Entry 4ODM (X-ray diffraction, 1.75 A resolution); this record covers chains B and G of the 3 polymer chains in the assembly.

[Chain B]
Molecule: Peptidyl-prolyl cis-trans isomerase SlyD
Source organism: Thermus thermophilus
Notes: EC 5.2.1.8
Reference sequence: Q5SLE7 (Q5SLE7_THET8); numbering as in UniProt (aligned over 1-149)
Chain sequence (153 residues; each row starts with the number of its first residue):
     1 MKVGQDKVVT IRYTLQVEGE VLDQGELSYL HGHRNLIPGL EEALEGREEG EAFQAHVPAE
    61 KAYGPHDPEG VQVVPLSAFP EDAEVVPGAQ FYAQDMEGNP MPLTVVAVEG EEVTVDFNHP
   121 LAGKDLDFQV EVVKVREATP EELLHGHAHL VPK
Unresolved in the structure: 150-153
Construct notes: expression tag (150-153)
From the paper describing this entry:
  - catalytic residues: Tyr-63, Phe-128
  - mutagenesis - D23A, I37G, Y63A, Y63F, Y92A, M96A, H119A, F128A: decreased catalytic activity
  - mutagenesis - Y63A, H119A: increased binding to affinity of the IF domain
  - mutagenesis - Y13F, N35A, A78G: unchanged catalytic activity
  - mutagenesis - Y63A: unchanged binding to FKBP domain
  - mutagenesis - Y63F (1.7-times): increased binding to FKBP domain
  - mutagenesis - Y63F: increased binding to IF domain

[Chain G]
Molecule: 30S ribosomal protein S2
Notes: fragment: S2-W23A peptide
Reference sequence: P0A7V0 (RS2_ECOLI); numbering as in UniProt (aligned over 20-34)
Chain sequence (16 residues; row label = number of the first residue in the row):
    20 TRYANPKMKP FIFGAX
Unresolved in the structure: 20-26, 33-35
Modified positions: NH2 (amino group) at position 35
Construct notes: engineered mutation Ala-23 (Trp in P0A7V0); amidation (35)
From the paper describing this entry:
  - binding site for chloride ion: Lys-28
  - mutagenesis - P25A, P25A/P29E, P25N/P29N, P29E: decreased binding to Peptidyl-prolyl cis-trans isomerase SlyD (chain B)

[Chain B / chain G interface]
Contacting residue pairs - 14 pairs, chain B then chain G:
  Tyr-13(B) / Pro-29(G)
  Asp-23(B) / Ile-31(G)
  Leu-27(B) / Pro-29(G)  hydrophobic
  Ser-28(B) / Lys-28(G)  hydrogen bond (backbone-side chain)
  Arg-34(B) / Met-27(G)
  Asn-35(B) / Met-27(G)
  Asn-35(B) / Lys-28(G)  hydrogen bond (backbone-backbone)
  Leu-36(B) / Met-27(G)
  Leu-36(B) / Lys-28(G)
  Ile-37(B) / Met-27(G)  hydrophobic
  Ile-37(B) / Lys-28(G)  hydrogen bond (backbone-backbone)
  Pro-38(B) / Met-27(G)
  Tyr-63(B) / Met-27(G)
  Tyr-63(B) / Pro-29(G)  hydrogen bond (side chain-backbone)
Other interface residues (no listed pair), chain B (18 interface residues in all): Leu-15, Tyr-29, Leu-40, Ala-62, Gln-90, His-119, Leu-121, Phe-128
Other interface residues (no listed pair), chain G (5 interface residues in all): Phe-32

[Overview]
18 residues of chain B face 5 of chain G across their interface; the contacts include 4 hydrogen bonds. Polar
contacts include Ser-28(B)/Lys-28(G), Tyr-63(B)/Pro-29(G) and Asn-35(B)/Lys-28(G). From the paper: catalytic
residues Tyr-63(B) and Phe-128(B); D23A, I37G and Y63A of chain B, among others, reduce catalytic activity; 15
substitutions were tested in all.
Chain B is Peptidyl-prolyl cis-trans isomerase SlyD (Thermus thermophilus) and chain G is 30S ribosomal
protein S2; the structure, Structure of SlyD from Thermus thermophilus in complex with S2-W23A peptide, was
determined by X-ray diffraction (same publication as 4ODK, 4ODL, 4ODN, 4ODP and 4ODQ).
